Entry 1SCM (X-ray diffraction, 2.80 A resolution); this record covers chains A and C of the 3 polymer chains in the assembly.

[Chain A]
Name: Myosin heavy chain
Organism: Argopecten irradians
UniProt: P24733 (MYS_AEQIR); numbering as in UniProt (aligned over 777-836)
Chain sequence (60 residues; numbered 777 to 836; the number before each row is that of its first residue):
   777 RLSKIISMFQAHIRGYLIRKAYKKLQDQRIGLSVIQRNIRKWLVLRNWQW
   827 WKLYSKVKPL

[Chain C]
Name: Myosin essential light chain
Organism: Argopecten irradians
UniProt: P07291 (MLE_AEQIR); residue numbers follow UniProt; this construct covers 4-152
Chain sequence (149 residues; row label = number of the first residue in the row):
     4 SQDEIDDLKDVFELFDFWDGRDGAVDAFKLGDVCRCLGINPRNEDVFAVG
    54 GTHKMGEKSLPFEEFLPAYEGLMDCEQGTFADYMEAFKTFDREGQGFISG
   104 AELRHVLTALGERLSDEDVDEIIKLTDLQEDLEGNVKYEDFVKKVMAGP
Ion coordination: Ca2+: D19, D22, G23, D25, A27

[Chain A / chain C interface]
Residue-residue contacts - 72 pairs, chain A then chain C:
  R777(A) - E88(C)  salt bridge
  L778(A) - A89(C)
  L778(A) - T92(C)
  L778(A) - F93(C)  hydrophobic
  L778(A) - L113(C)  hydrophobic
  S779(A) - L113(C)
  S779(A) - G114(C)
  K780(A) - E79(C)  salt bridge
  I781(A) - D85(C)
  I781(A) - Y86(C)  hydrophobic
  I781(A) - A89(C)  hydrophobic
  I782(A) - V109(C)
  I782(A) - G114(C)
  S783(A) - G114(C)
  S783(A) - E115(C)
  M784(A) - E79(C)
  M784(A) - G81(C)
  M784(A) - Y86(C)  hydrogen bond (backbone-side chain)
  F785(A) - Y86(C)
  F785(A) - F90(C)  hydrophobic
  F785(A) - L110(C)  hydrophobic
  F785(A) - F144(C)  hydrophobic
  F785(A) - V145(C)  hydrophobic
  Q786(A) - L110(C)  hydrogen bond (side chain-backbone)
  Q786(A) - L113(C)  hydrogen bond (side chain-backbone)
  Q786(A) - G114(C)
  Q786(A) - E115(C)  hydrogen bond (side chain-backbone)
  Q786(A) - R116(C)
  Q786(A) - L117(C)
  A787(A) - N43(C)
  H788(A) - Y86(C)  hydrogen bond
  H788(A) - V148(C)
  I789(A) - L110(C)  hydrophobic
  I789(A) - L117(C)  hydrophobic
  I789(A) - V148(C)  hydrophobic
  R790(A) - R38(C)
  R790(A) - R45(C)
  R790(A) - E115(C)  salt bridge
  R790(A) - R116(C)  hydrogen bond (side chain-backbone)
  R790(A) - L117(C)
  G791(A) - N43(C)
  Y792(A) - I125(C)  hydrophobic
  Y792(A) - K127(C)
  Y792(A) - L128(C)  hydrogen bond (side chain-backbone)
  Y792(A) - K147(C)
  Y792(A) - V148(C)
  Y792(A) - G151(C)
  Y792(A) - P152(C)
  L793(A) - D121(C)
  L793(A) - I125(C)  hydrophobic
  L793(A) - K127(C)
  I794(A) - D35(C)
  I794(A) - R38(C)
  I794(A) - C39(C)  hydrophobic
  R795(A) - R38(C)  hydrogen bond (side chain-backbone)
  R795(A) - G41(C)
  R795(A) - I42(C)  hydrogen bond (side chain-backbone)
  R795(A) - N43(C)  hydrogen bond
  R795(A) - P152(C)
  Y798(A) - V14(C)
  Y798(A) - L17(C)  hydrophobic
  Y798(A) - C39(C)  hydrophobic
  L801(A) - L17(C)
  L801(A) - W21(C)  hydrogen bond (backbone-side chain)
  Q802(A) - L17(C)
  Q804(A) - W21(C)
  R805(A) - E16(C)
  R805(A) - L17(C)
  R805(A) - F20(C)
  R805(A) - W21(C)
  L808(A) - F20(C)  hydrophobic
  L808(A) - W21(C)  hydrophobic
Other interface residues (no listed pair), chain A (27 interface residues in all): K796, S809
Other interface residues (no listed pair), chain C (44 interface residues in all): F18, P44, Q80, E124, T129, M149

[Summary]
27 residues of chain A and 44 residues of chain C are in contact; the contacts include 11 hydrogen bonds and 3
salt bridges. Among the polar pairs are R777(A)-E88(C), K780(A)-E79(C) and R790(A)-E115(C). D19(C), D22(C),
G23(C), D25(C) and A27(C) form the Ca2+ site.
Here chain A is Myosin heavy chain and chain C is Myosin essential light chain, both from Argopecten
irradians. Entry 1SCM (Structure of the regulatory domain of scallop myosin at 2.8 angstroms resolution) was
determined by X-ray diffraction.
